Entry 5X8R (electron microscopy, 3.70 A resolution); this record covers chains m and a of the 26 polymer chains in the assembly.

Chain m:
Name: 30S ribosomal protein S13, chloroplastic
Organism: Spinacia oleracea
Reference sequence: P82163 (RR13_SPIOL); residues 20-145 here = UniProt positions 20-145
Chain sequence (126 residues; row label = number of the first residue in the row):
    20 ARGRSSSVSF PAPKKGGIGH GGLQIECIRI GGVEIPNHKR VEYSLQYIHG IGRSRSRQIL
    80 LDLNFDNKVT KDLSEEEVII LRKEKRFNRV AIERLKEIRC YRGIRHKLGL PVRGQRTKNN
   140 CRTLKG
Unresolved in the structure: 20-31, 142-145

Chain a:
Molecule: 16S rRNA
Organism: Spinacia oleracea
Sequence (1491 nucleotides; row label = number of the first residue in the row):
     1 UCUCAUGGAG AGUUCGAUCC UGGCUCAGGA UGAACGCUGG CGGCAUGCUU AACACAUGCA
    61 AGUCGGACGG GAAGUGGUGU UUCCAGUGGC GGACGGGUGA GUAACGCGUA AGAACCUGCC
   121 CUUGGGAGGG GAACAACAGC UGGAAACGGC UGCUAAUACC CCGUAGGCUG AGAAGCAAAA
   181 GGAGGAAUCC GCCCGAGGAG GGGCUCGCGU CUGAUUAGCU AGUUGGUGAG GUAAUAGCUU
   241 ACCAAGGCGA UGAUCAGUAG CUGGUCCGAG AGGAUGAUCA GCCACACUGG GACUGAGACA
   301 CGGCCCAGAC UCCUACGGGA GGCAGCAGUG GGGAAUUUUC CGCAAUGGGC GAAAGCCUGA
   361 CGGAGCAAUG CCGCGUGGAG GCAGAAGGCC CACGGGUCGU GAACUUCUUU UCCCGGAGAA
   421 GAAGCAAUGA CGGUAUCCGG GGAAUAAGCA UCGGCUAACU CUGUGCCAGC AGCCGCGGUA
   481 AGACAGAGGA UGCAAGCGUU AUCCGGAAUG AUUGGGCGUA AAGCGUCUGU AGGUGGCUUU
   541 UUAAGUCCGC CGUCAAAUCC CAGGGCUCAA CCCUGGACAG GCGGUGGAAA CUACCAAGCU
   601 GGAGUACGGU AGGGGCAGAG GGAAUUUCCG GUGGAGCGGU GAAAUGCGUA GAGAUCGGAA
   661 AGAACACCAA CGGCGAAAGC ACUCUGCUGG GCCGACACUG ACACUGAGAG ACGAAAGCUA
   721 GGGGAGCGAA UGGGAUUAGA UACCCCAGUA GUCCUAGCCG UAAACGAUGG AUACUAGGCG
   781 CUGUGCGUAU CGACCCGUGC AGUGUUGUAG CUAACGCGUU AAGUAUCCCG CCUGGGGAGU
   841 ACGUUCGCAA GAAUGAAACU CAAAGGAAUU GACGGGGGCC CGCACAAGCG GUGGAGCAUG
   901 UGGUUUAAUU CGAUGCAAAG CGAAGAACCU UACCAGGGCU UGACAUGCCG CGAAUCCUCU
   961 UGAAAGAGAG GGGUGCCUUC GGGAACGCGG ACACAGGUGG UGCAUGGCUG UCGUCAGCUC
  1021 GUGCCGUAAG GUGUUGGGUU AAGUCCCGCA ACGAGCGCAA CCCUCGUGUU UAGUUGCCAA
  1081 CGUUGAGUUU GGAACCCUGA ACAGACUGCC GGUGAUAAGC CGGAGGAAGG UGAGGAUGAC
  1141 GUCAAGUCAU CAUGCCCCUU AUGCCCUGGG CGACACACGU GCUACAAUGG CCGGGACAAA
  1201 GGGUCGCGAU CCCGCGAGGG UGAGCUAACC CCAAAAACCC GUCCUCAGUU CGGAUUGCAG
  1261 GCUGCAACUC GCCUGCAUGA AGCCGGAAUC GCUAGUAAUC GCCGGUCAGC CAUACGGCGG
  1321 UGAAUUCGUU CCCGGGCCUU GUACACACCG CCCGUCACAC UAUGGGAGCU GGCCAUGCCC
  1381 GAAGUCGUUA CCUUAACCGC AAGGAGGGGG AUGCCGAAGG CAGGGCUAGU GACUGGAGUG
  1441 AAGUCGUAAC AAGGUAGCCG UACUGGAAGG UGCGGCUGGA UCACCUCCUU U
Unresolved in the structure: 1-2, 76-78, 1084-1086, 1489-1491

How chain m and chain a interact:
Residue-residue contacts (62):
  Gln43(m) with U1250(a), phosphate contact
  Ile44(m) with C1243(a), phosphate contact; C1244(a), sugar contact
  Ile47(m) with U1250(a), phosphate contact
  Ile54(m) with A1277(a), sugar contact; U1278(a), phosphate contact
  Pro55(m) with A1277(a), sugar contact; U1278(a), phosphate contact
  Asn56(m) with C1276(a), hydrogen bond to the sugar; A1277(a), phosphate contact
  His57(m) with C1276(a), phosphate contact; A1277(a), hydrogen bond to the phosphate; U1278(a), phosphate contact
  Lys58(m) with C1215(a), hydrogen bond to the base; G1275(a), phosphate contact; C1276(a), phosphate contact
  Arg72(m) with U1242(a), hydrogen bond to the sugar; C1243(a), phosphate contact
  Glu116(m) with U1269(a), sugar contact
  Ile117(m) with G1257(a), phosphate contact
  Tyr120(m) with A1173(a), phosphate contact; C1174(a), hydrogen bond to the phosphate
  Arg121(m) with U1256(a), hydrogen bond to the phosphate; G1257(a), salt bridge to the phosphate
  His125(m) with C1174(a), salt bridge to the phosphate; A1175(a), salt bridge to the phosphate
  Lys126(m) with C897(a), phosphate contact; U1255(a), sugar contact; U1256(a), phosphate contact
  Leu127(m) with U1256(a), hydrogen bond to the phosphate
  Gly128(m) with U1256(a), hydrogen bond to the phosphate; G1271(a), phosphate contact
  Leu129(m) with U1269(a), phosphate contact; C1270(a), phosphate contact
  Pro130(m) with A898(a), phosphate contact; A1173(a), phosphate contact
  Val131(m) with U899(a), phosphate contact; G1172(a), phosphate contact; A1173(a), phosphate contact
  Arg132(m) with A1173(a), hydrogen bond to the phosphate; C1174(a), salt bridge to the phosphate
  Gly133(m) with G902(a), base contact; A1173(a), phosphate contact; C1174(a), base contact; C1176(a), hydrogen bond to the base; A1177(a), base contact
  Gln134(m) with U899(a), hydrogen bond to the base; G900(a), hydrogen bond to the base; C1178(a), base contact; G1179(a), hydrogen bond to the base
  Arg135(m) with C897(a), hydrogen bond to the base; A898(a), salt bridge to the phosphate; U899(a), base contact
  Thr136(m) with C897(a), phosphate contact
  Lys137(m) with G896(a), phosphate contact; C897(a), hydrogen bond to the phosphate
  Asn138(m) with G896(a), phosphate contact; C897(a), hydrogen bond to the phosphate; A1254(a), hydrogen bond to the sugar; U1255(a), sugar contact; A1280(a), base contact
  Cys140(m) with A1175(a), hydrogen bond to the phosphate
Interface residues without a listed pair, chain m (32 interface residues in all): Ile99, Glu103, Phe106, Asn139
Interface residues without a listed pair, chain a (34 interface residues in all): U901, C1258, C1268

Overview:
32 residues of chain m and 34 residues of chain a are in contact, with 18 hydrogen bonds and 5 salt bridges.
Among the polar pairs are Lys58(m)-C1215(a), Gly133(m)-C1176(a) and Gln134(m)-U899(a).
Chain m is 30S ribosomal protein S13, chloroplastic and chain a is 16S rRNA, both from Spinacia oleracea; the
structure, Structure of the 30S small subunit of chloroplast ribosome from spinach, was determined by electron
microscopy, deposited together with 5X8P and 5X8T.
